PDB entry 4KEW | X-ray diffraction, 1.89 A resolution | chain A

[Chain A]
Protein: Bifunctional P-450/NADPH-P450 reductase
Source organism: Bacillus megaterium
Notes: EC 1.14.14.1, 1.6.2.4; fragment: P450 BM3 heme domain
Reference sequence: P14779 (CPXB_BACME); residues 1-455 here correspond to UniProt positions 2-456 (UniProt number = residue number + 1)
Sequence (455 residues; numbered 1 to 455; the number before each row is that of its first residue):
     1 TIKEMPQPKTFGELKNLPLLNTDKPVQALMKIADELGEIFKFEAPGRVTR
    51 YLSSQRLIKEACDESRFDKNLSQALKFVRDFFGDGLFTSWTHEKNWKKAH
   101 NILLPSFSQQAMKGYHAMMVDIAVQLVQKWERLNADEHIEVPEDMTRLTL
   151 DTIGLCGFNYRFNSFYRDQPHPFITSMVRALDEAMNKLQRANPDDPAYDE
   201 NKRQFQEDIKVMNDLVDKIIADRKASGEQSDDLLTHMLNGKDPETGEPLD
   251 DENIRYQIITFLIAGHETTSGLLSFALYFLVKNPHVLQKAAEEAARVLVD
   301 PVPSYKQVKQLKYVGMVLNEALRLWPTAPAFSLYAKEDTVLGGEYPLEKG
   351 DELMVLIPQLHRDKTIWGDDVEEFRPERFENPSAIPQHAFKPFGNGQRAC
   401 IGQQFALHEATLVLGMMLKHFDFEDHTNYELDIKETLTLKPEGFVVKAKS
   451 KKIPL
Not modelled in the structure: 1-2, 227-229
Construct notes: engineered mutation F82 (Ala83 in P14779)
UniProt features mapped onto this chain:
  - binding site ((9Z)-hexadecenoate): Y51
  - binding site (heme): C400
  - site: T268 (Important for catalytic activity)
Ion coordination: heme Fe near C400 (its only coordinating residue here)
Residues lining bound ligands:
  - prilosec (1C6; 6-methoxy-2-{[(4-methoxy-3,5-dimethylpyridin-2-yl)methyl]sulfanyl}-1H-benzimidazole): L20, V26, L29, Y51, S72, A74, F87, L188, I263, A264, T268, A328, P329, A330, M354, L437, T438
  - heme (HEM): K69, L75, L86, F87, W96, H100, F107, I153, T260, F261, A264, G265, T268, T269, L272, L322, T327, A328, F331, P392, F393, G394, R398, A399, C400, I401, G402, F405, A406

[Overview]
Chain A binds heme and prilosec. UniProt lists (9Z)-hexadecenoate-binding residue Y51 and heme-binding residue
C400.
Chain A is Bifunctional P-450/NADPH-P450 reductase (Bacillus megaterium); the structure, structure of the A82F
BM3 heme domain in complex with omeprazole, was determined by X-ray diffraction together with 4KEY, 4KF0 and
4KF2 from the same study.
